PDB entry 6VVC | X-ray diffraction, 2.10 A resolution | chain A

[Chain A]
Name: Dot/Icm T4SS effector
Organism: Legionella pneumophila
Notes: EC 2.7.-.-
UniProt: A0A2S6F2W2 (A0A2S6F2W2_LEGPN); numbering as in UniProt (aligned over 10-322)
Chain sequence (314 residues; row label = number of the first residue in the row):
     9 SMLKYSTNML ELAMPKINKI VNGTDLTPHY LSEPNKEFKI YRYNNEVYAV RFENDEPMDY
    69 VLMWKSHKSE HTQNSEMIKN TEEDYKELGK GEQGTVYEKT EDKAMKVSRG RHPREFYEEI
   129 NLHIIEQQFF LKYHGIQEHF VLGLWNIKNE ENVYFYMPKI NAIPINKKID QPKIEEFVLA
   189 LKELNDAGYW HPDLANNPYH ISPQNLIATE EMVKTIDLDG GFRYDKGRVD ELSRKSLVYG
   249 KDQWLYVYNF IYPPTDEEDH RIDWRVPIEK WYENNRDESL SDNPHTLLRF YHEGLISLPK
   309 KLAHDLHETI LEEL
Disordered / not traced: 76-117, 322
Construct notes: expression tag (9)
What the authors report for this chain:
  - mutagenesis - K111A: abolished binding to AMP-PNP
  - mutagenesis - K76A: decreased catalytic activity on IP6

[Summary]
From the paper: K111A abolishes binding to AMP-PNP; K76A reduces catalytic activity on IP6.
Chain A is Dot/Icm T4SS effector (Legionella pneumophila); the structure, Legionella pneumophila Lpg2603
kinase, was determined by X-ray diffraction together with 6VVD and 6VVE from the same study.
